Entry 3TA7 (X-ray diffraction, 1.48 A resolution); this record covers chain A.

[Chain A]
Name: ATP-dependent DNA ligase, N-terminal domain protein
From: Candidatus Korarchaeum cryptofilum OPF8
UniProtKB: B1L4V6 (B1L4V6_KORCO); residue numbers follow UniProt; this construct covers 1-117
Chain sequence (118 residues; each row starts with the number of its first residue; numbering starts at 0):
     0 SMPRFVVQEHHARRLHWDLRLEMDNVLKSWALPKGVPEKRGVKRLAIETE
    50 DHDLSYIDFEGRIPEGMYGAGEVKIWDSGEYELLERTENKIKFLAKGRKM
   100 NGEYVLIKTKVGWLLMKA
Differences from the reference sequence: expression tag (0)
Bound ions: Zn2+: H9, H15, D17 (together with phosphate ion)

[Overview]
H9, H15 and D17 coordinate Zn2+.
Chain A is ATP-dependent DNA ligase, N-terminal domain protein (Candidatus Korarchaeum cryptofilum OPF8); the
structure, Zinc bound structure of an archaeal member of the LigD 3'-phosphoesterase DNA repair enzyme family,
was determined by X-ray diffraction together with 3TA5 from the same study.
